PDB entry 5OL4 | X-ray diffraction, 1.28 A resolution | chains B and C of the 3 polymer chains in the assembly

[Chain B]
Molecule: Urease subunit beta
From: Sporosarcina pasteurii
Notes: EC 3.5.1.5
Reference sequence: P41021 (URE2_SPOPA); numbering as in UniProt (aligned over 5-126)
Amino-acid sequence (122 residues; each row starts with the number of its first residue):
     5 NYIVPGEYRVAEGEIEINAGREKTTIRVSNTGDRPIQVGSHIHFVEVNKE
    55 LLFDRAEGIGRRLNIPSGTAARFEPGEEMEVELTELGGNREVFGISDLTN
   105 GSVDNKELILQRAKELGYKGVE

[Chain C]
Molecule: Urease subunit alpha
From: Sporosarcina pasteurii
Notes: EC 3.5.1.5
Reference sequence: A0A0H3YL32 (A0A0H3YL32_SPOPA); residues 1-570 here = UniProt positions 1-570
Amino-acid sequence (570 residues; row label = number of the first residue in the row):
     1 MKINRQQYAESYGPTVGDQVRLADTDLWIEVEKDYTTYGDEANFGGGKVL
    51 REGMGENGTYTRTENVLDLLLTNALILDYTGIYKADIGVKDGYIVGIGKG
   101 GNPDIMDGVTPNMIVGTATEVIAAEGKIVTAGGIDTHVHFINPDQVDVAL
   151 ANGITTLFGGGTGPAEGSKATTVTPGPWNIEKMLKSTEGLPINVGILGKG
   201 HGSSIAPIMEQIDAGAAGLKIHEDWGATPASIDRSLTVADEADVQVAIHS
   251 DTLNEAGFLEDTLRAINGRVIHSFHVEGAGGGHAPDIMAMAGHPNVLPSS
   301 TNPTRPFTVNTIDEHLDMLMVCHHLKQNIPEDVAFADSRIRPETIAAEDI
   351 LHDLGIISMMSTDALAMGRAGEMVLRTWQTADKMKKQRGPLAEEKNGSDN
   401 FRAKRYVSKYTINPAIAQGIAHEVGSIEEGKFADLVLWEPKFFGVKADRV
   451 IKGGIIAYAQIGDPSASIPTPQPVMGRRMYGTVGDLIHDTNITFMSKSSI
   501 QQGVPAKLGLKRRIGTVKNCRNIGKKDMKWNDVTTDIDINPETYEVKVDG
   551 EVLTCEPVKELPMAQRYFLF
Modified / non-standard residues: K220 (lysine nz-carboxylic acid; KCX)
Ion coordination: Ni2+ site 1: H137, H139, K220, D363 (together with Phosphoramidothioic O,O-acid); Ni2+ site 2: K220, H249, H275 (together with Phosphoramidothioic O,O-acid)
Residues lining bound ligands: Phosphoramidothioic O,O-acid (9XN): H137, H139, A170, K220, H222, H249, H275, G280, C322, H323, R339, D363, A366, M367

[How chain B and chain C interact]
Residue-residue contacts - 92 pairs, chain B then chain C:
  I7(B) with R21(C); D24(C); D26(C)
  V8(B) with R21(C)
  P9(B) with A23(C); K441(C); Y567(C)
  G10(B) with V20(C); R21(C); A23(C), hydrogen bond (backbone-backbone); P440(C); K441(C)
  E11(B) with V20(C); R21(C), salt bridge; W28(C)
  Y12(B) with A9(C); E10(C); P14(C); Q19(C); V20(C), hydrophobic; G126(C)
  R13(B) with D18(C); Q19(C), hydrogen bond; W28(C)
  V14(B) with R5(C); Q6(C); A9(C), hydrophobic; D18(C)
  A15(B) with R5(C); G17(C); D18(C), hydrogen bond (backbone-side chain)
  E16(B) with R5(C)
  G17(B) with R5(C)
  E18(B) with K2(C); I3(C)
  I19(B) with K2(C); I3(C), hydrogen bond (backbone-backbone); R5(C); Y8(C), hydrophobic; Y38(C), hydrophobic
  E20(B) with M1(C); K2(C); Y38(C)
  I21(B) with M1(C), hydrogen bond (backbone-backbone); I3(C), hydrophobic; Y38(C); G39(C)
  N22(B) with Y38(C), hydrogen bond (backbone-backbone); G39(C)
  R25(B) with D40(C), salt bridge; D107(C), salt bridge
  S44(B) with V49(C)
  H45(B) with G39(C), hydrogen bond (side chain-backbone); D40(C), salt bridge; V49(C); M54(C); I105(C)
  I46(B) with M54(C), hydrophobic
  R66(B) with G39(C), hydrogen bond (side chain-backbone); D40(C), salt bridge
  N68(B) with M1(C)
  P70(B) with M1(C); I3(C), hydrophobic; Y12(C)
  S71(B) with Y12(C), hydrogen bond (backbone-side chain); G39(C); E41(C), hydrogen bond (side chain-backbone); N43(C), hydrogen bond; V49(C)
  G72(B) with N43(C); K48(C), hydrogen bond (backbone-side chain); V49(C)
  L90(B) with I105(C)
  G91(B) with D104(C); I105(C), hydrogen bond (backbone-backbone); D107(C)
  G92(B) with P103(C); I105(C); M106(C), hydrogen bond (backbone-backbone); D107(C), hydrogen bond (backbone-side chain)
  N93(B) with P103(C), hydrogen bond (backbone-backbone); D104(C)
  R94(B) with D104(C), hydrogen bond (backbone-backbone)
  E95(B) with D104(C), hydrogen bond (backbone-backbone); I105(C)
  F97(B) with E52(C); G53(C); T59(C); D104(C)
  G98(B) with E52(C)
  I99(B) with E52(C), hydrogen bond (backbone-side chain); G53(C)
Also at the interface, not in a pair above, chain B (39 interface residues in all): Y6, G43, I69, T73, V96
Also at the interface, not in a pair above, chain C (48 interface residues in all): N4, G13, T15, V16, T37, G47, R51, G397, R566

[In short]
39 residues of chain B face 48 of chain C across their interface; the contacts include 19 hydrogen bonds and 5
salt bridges. Polar contacts include E11(B)-R21(C), R25(B)-D40(C) and R25(B)-D107(C). Bound to chain C:
Phosphoramidothioic O,O-acid.
Here chain B is Urease subunit beta and chain C is Urease subunit alpha, both from Sporosarcina pasteurii.
Entry 5OL4 (1.28 A resolution of Sporosarcina pasteurii urease inhibited in the presence of NBPT) was
determined by X-ray diffraction.
